9MIF - chains H and L of the 3 polymer chains in the assembly; structure by X-ray diffraction, 1.93 A resolution.

[Chain H]
Protein: 9C09 Fab heavy chain
Organism: Homo sapiens
Notes: antibody fragment or engineered binder
Chain sequence (227 residues; numbered 1 to 217 plus 10 insertion-coded residues; the number before each row is that of its first residue; a row labelled like 82A-82C holds insertion residues (82A, then the next letters in order)):
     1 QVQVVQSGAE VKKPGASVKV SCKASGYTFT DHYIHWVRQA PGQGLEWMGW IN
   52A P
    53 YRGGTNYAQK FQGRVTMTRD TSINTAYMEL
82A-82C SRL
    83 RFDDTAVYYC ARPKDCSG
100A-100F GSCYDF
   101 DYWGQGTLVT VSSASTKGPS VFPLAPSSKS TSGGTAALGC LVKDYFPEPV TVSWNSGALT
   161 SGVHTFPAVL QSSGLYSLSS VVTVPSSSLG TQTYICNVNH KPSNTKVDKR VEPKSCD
Not modelled in the structure: 215-217
Cystine bridges: Cys22-Cys92, Cys98-Cys100C, Cys140-Cys196

[Chain L]
Protein: 9C09 Fab light chain
Organism: Homo sapiens
Notes: antibody fragment or engineered binder
Chain sequence (208 residues; each row starts with the number of its first residue; note: 4 numbers in that range are skipped by the numbering (no residue carries them; nothing is unmodelled there)):
     1 NIQMTQSPSS LSASVGDRVT ITCQASQDIS NYLNWYQQKP GKAPKLLIYD ASNLETGVPS
    61 RFSGSGSGTH FTFTISRLQP EDIATYYCQV Y
    96 ETFGQGTKVE IKRTVAAPSV FIFPPSDEQL KSGTASVVCL LNNFYPREAK VQWKVDNALQ
   156 SGNSQESVTE QDSKDSTYSL SSTLTLSKAD YEKHKVYACE VTQGTTSVTK SFNRGEC
Cystine bridges: Cys23-Cys88, Cys134-Cys194

[Chain H / chain L interface]
Pairs across the interface (66):
  Val37(H) with Phe98(L), hydrophobic
  Gln39(H) with Gln38(L), hydrogen bond; Tyr87(L), hydrogen bond
  Gln43(H) with Tyr87(L)
  Gly44(H) with Tyr87(L)
  Leu45(H) with Pro44(L), hydrophobic; Tyr87(L), hydrophobic; Phe98(L), hydrophobic
  Trp47(H) with Glu96(L)
  Tyr91(H) with Gln38(L), hydrogen bond; Lys42(L), hydrogen bond (side chain-backbone); Ala43(L), hydrophobic
  Lys96(H) with Tyr49(L); Glu55(L), salt bridge
  Ser100B(H) with Tyr32(L)
  Tyr100D(H) with Asn34(L), hydrogen bond (backbone-side chain); Tyr36(L); Gln89(L), hydrogen bond (backbone-side chain); Tyr91(L); Glu96(L)
  Asp100E(H) with Asn34(L); Asp50(L)
  Phe100F(H) with Tyr36(L), hydrogen bond (backbone-side chain); Leu46(L); Gln89(L)
  Asp101(H) with Leu46(L); Glu55(L)
  Trp103(H) with Tyr36(L), hydrophobic; Ala43(L), hydrophobic; Pro44(L)
  Gly104(H) with Ala43(L)
  Phe122(H) with Ser121(L); Gln124(L)
  Pro123(H) with Ser121(L); Glu123(L)
  Leu124(H) with Phe118(L); Val133(L), hydrophobic
  Ala125(H) with Phe118(L)
  Lys129(H) with Cys212(L)
  Ser130(H) with Phe116(L)
  Ser132(H) with Lys205(L)
  Ala137(H) with Phe116(L), hydrophobic; Phe118(L)
  Leu141(H) with Gln124(L); Ser131(L)
  Lys143(H) with Gln124(L); Ser131(L)
  His164(H) with Asn137(L); Asn138(L), hydrogen bond; Ser174(L), hydrogen bond
  Phe166(H) with Leu135(L), hydrophobic; Ser162(L); Thr164(L); Ser174(L); Leu175(L); Ser176(L)
  Pro167(H) with Ser162(L), hydrogen bond (backbone-side chain); Val163(L)
  Val169(H) with Gln160(L); Glu161(L); Ser162(L)
  Leu170(H) with Gln160(L), hydrogen bond (backbone-side chain)
  Gln171(H) with Gln160(L)
  Val181(H) with Leu135(L), hydrophobic
  Lys209(H) with Glu123(L), salt bridge
  Lys214(H) with Cys212(L)
Also at the interface, not in a pair above, chain H (38 interface residues in all): Ser127, Leu138, Ser179, Thr183
Also at the interface, not in a pair above, chain L (42 interface residues in all): Pro119, Pro120, Thr129, Asp167, Thr178, Thr180

[In short]
Chain H and chain L form an interface of 38 and 42 residues respectively, with 11 hydrogen bonds and 2 salt
bridges. Polar pairs include Lys96(H)-Glu55(L), Lys209(H)-Glu123(L) and Gln39(H)-Gln38(L).
Chain H is 9C09 Fab heavy chain and chain L is 9C09 Fab light chain, both from Homo sapiens; the structure,
Crystal structure of the VRC01-class antibody 9C09, derived from GT1.1 vaccination, in complex with eOD-GT8,
was determined by X-ray diffraction (same publication as 9MIA, 9MIB, 9MIC, 9MID, 9MIH, 9MII and 4 further
entries).
